Entry 1K73 (X-ray diffraction, 3.01 A resolution); this record covers chains A and C of the 30 polymer chains in the assembly.

[Chain A]
Molecule: 23S RRNA
Organism: Haloarcula marismortui
Sequence (2922 nucleotides; each row starts with the number of its first residue):
     2 UUGGCUACUAUGCCAGCUGGUGGAUUGCUCGGCUCAGGCGCUGAUGAAGG
    52 ACGUGCCAAGCUGCGAUAAGCCAUGGGGAGCCGCACGGAGGCGAAGAACC
   102 AUGGAUUUCCGAAUGAGAAUCUCUCUAACAAUUGCUUCGCGCAAUGAGGA
   152 ACCCCGAGAACUGAAACAUCUCAGUAUCGGGAGGAACAGAAAACGCAAUG
   202 UGAUGUCGUUAGUAACCGCGAGUGAACGCGAUACAGCCCAAACCGAAGCC
   252 CUCACGGGCAAUGUGGUGUCAGGGCUACCUCUCAUCAGCCGACCGUCUCG
   302 ACGAAGUCUCUUGGAACAGAGCGUGAUACAGGGUGACAACCCCGUACUCG
   352 AGACCAGUACGACGUGCGGUAGUGCCAGAGUAGCGGGGGUUGGAUAUCCC
   402 UCGCGAAUAACGCAGGCAUCGACUGCGAAGGCUAAACACAACCUGAGACC
   452 GAUAGUGAACAAGUAGUGUGAACGAACGCUGCAAAGUACCCUCAGAAGGG
   502 AGGCGAAAUAGAGCAUGAAAUCAGUUGGCGAUCGAGCGACAGGGCAUACA
   552 AGGUCCCUCGACGAAUGACCGACGCGCGAGCGUCCAGUAAGACUCACGGG
   602 AAGCCGAUGUUCUGUCGUACGUUUUGAAAAACGAGCCAGGGAGUGUGUCU
   652 GCAUGGCAAGUCUAACCGGAGUAUCCGGGGAGGCACAGGGAAACCGACAU
   702 GGCCGCAGGGCUUUGCCCGAGGGCCGCCGUCUUCAAGGGCGGGGAGCCAU
   752 GUGGACACGACCCGAAUCCGGACGAUCUACGCAUGGACAAGAUGAAGCGU
   802 GCCGAAAGGCACGUGGAAGUCUGUUAGAGUUGGUGUCCUACAAUACCCUC
   852 UCGUGAUCUAUGUGUAGGGGUGAAAGGCCCAUCGAGUCCGGCAACAGCUG
   902 GUUCCAAUCGAAACAUGUCGAAGCAUGACCUCCGCCGAGGUAGUCUGUGA
   952 GGUAGAGCGACCGAUUGGUGUGUCCGCCUCCGAGAGGAGUCGGCACACCU
  1002 GUCAAACUCCAAACUUACAGACGCCGUUUGACGCGGGGAUUCCGGUGCGC
  1052 GGGGUAAGCCUGUGUACCAGGAGGGGAACAACCCAGAGAUAGGUUAAGGU
  1102 CCCCAAGUGUGGAUUAAGUGUAAUCCUCUGAAGGUGGUCUCGAGCCCUAG
  1152 ACAGCCGGGAGGUGAGCUUAGAAGCAGCUACCCUCUAAGAAAAGCGUAAC
  1202 AGCUUACCGGCCGAGGUUUGAGGCGCCCAAAAUGAUCGGGACUCAAAUCC
  1252 ACCACCGAGACCUGUCCGUACCACUCAUACUGGUAAUCGAGUAGAUUGGC
  1302 GCUCUAAUUGGAUGGAAGUAGGGGUGAAAACUCCUAUGGACCGAUUAGUG
  1352 ACGAAAAUCCUGGCCAUAGUAGCAGCGAUAGUCGGGUGAGAACCCCGACG
  1402 GCCUAAUGGAUAAGGGUUCCUCAGCACUGCUGAUCAGCUGAGGGUUAGCC
  1452 GGUCCUAAGUCAUACCGCAACUCGACUAUGACGAAAUGGGAAACGGGUUA
  1502 AUAUUCCCGUGCCACUAUGCAGUGAAAGUUGACGCCCUGGGGUCGAUCAC
  1552 GCUGGGCAUUCGCCCAGUCGAACCGUCCAACUCCGUGGAAGCCGUAAUGG
  1602 CAGGAAGCGGACGAACGGCGGCAUAGGGAAACGUGAUUCAACCUGGGGCC
  1652 CAUGAAAAGACGAGCAUAGUGUCCGUACCGAGAACCGACACAGGUGUCCA
  1702 UGGCGGCGAAAGCCAAGGCCUGUCGGGAGCAACCAACGUUAGGGAAUUCG
  1752 GCAAGUUAGUCCCGUACCUUCGGAAGAAGGGAUGCCUGCUCCGGAACGGA
  1802 GCAGGUCGCAGUGACUCGGAAGCUCGGACUGUCUAGUAACAACAUAGGUG
  1852 ACCGCAAAUCCGCAAGGACUCGUACGGUCACUGAAUCCUGCCCAGUGCAG
  1902 GUAUCUGAACACCUCGUACAAGAGGACGAAGGACCUGUCAACGGCGGGGG
  1952 UAACUAUGACCCUCUUAAGGUAGCGUAGUACCUUGCCGCAUCAGUAGCGG
  2002 CUUGCAUGAAUGGAUUAACCAGAGCUUCACUGUCCCAACGUUGGGCCCGG
  2052 UGAACUGUACAUUCCAGUGCGGAGUCUGGAGACACCCAGGGGGAAGCGAA
  2102 GACCCUAUGGAGCUUUACUGCAGGCUGUCGCUGAGACGUGGUCGCCGAUG
  2152 UGCAGCAUAGGUAGGAGACACUACACAGGUACCCGCGCUAGCGGGCCACC
  2202 GAGUCAACAGUGAAAUACUACCCGUCGGUGACUGCGACUCUCACUCCGGG
  2252 AGGAGGACACCGAUAGCCGGGCAGUUUGACUGGGGCGGUACGCGCUCGAA
  2302 AAGAUAUCGAGCGCGCCCUAUGGCUAUCUCAGCCGGGACAGAGACCCGGC
  2352 GAAGAGUGCAAGAGCAAAAGAUAGCUUGACAGUGUUCUUCCCAACGAGGA
  2402 ACGCUGACGCGAAAGCGUGGUCUAGCGAACCAAUUAGCCUGCUUGAUGCG
  2452 GGCAAUUGAUGACAGAAAAGCUACCCUAGGGAUAACAGAGUCGUCACUCG
  2502 CAAGAGCACAUAUCGACCGAGUGGCUUGCUACCUCGAUGUCGGUUCCCUC
  2552 CAUCCUGCCCGUGCAGAAGCGGGCAAGGGUGAGGUUGUUCGCCUAUUAAA
  2602 GGAGGUCGUGAGCUGGGUUUAGACCGUCGUGAGACAGGUCGGCUGCUAUC
  2652 UACUGGGUGUGUAAUGGUGUCUGACAAGAACGACCGUAUAGUACGAGAGG
  2702 AACUACGGUUGGUGGCCACUGGUGUACCGGUUGUUCGAGAGAGCACGUGC
  2752 CGGGUAGCCACGCCACACGGGGUAAGAGCUGAACGCAUCUAAGCUCGAAA
  2802 CCCACUUGGAAAAGAGACACCGCCGAGGUCCCGCGUACAAGACGCGGUCG
  2852 AUAGACUCGGGGUGUGCGCGUCGAGGUAACGAGACGUUAAGCCCACGAGC
  2902 ACUAACAGACCAAAGCCAUCAU
Disordered / not traced: 2-9, 126-127, 715, 971-998, 1560, 1952-1963, 2137-2236, 2339-2343, 2665-2666, 2915-2923
Sequence notes: conflict C560 (U3155 in 3377779)
Ion coordination: Mg2+ site 1 near G28 (its only coordinating residue here); Na+ site 1: C40, G41, C443; Na+ site 2: G56, A59, G61; Na+ site 3 near U108 (its only coordinating residue here); Mg2+ site 2 near U115 (its only coordinating residue here); Na+ site 4: C141, G142; Na+ site 5 near U146 (its only coordinating residue here); Mg2+ site 3: C162, U2276; K+ site 1: C162, U163, U172; Mg2+ site 4: A165, A167, C168; Na+ site 6: A165, A166, A167; Mg2+ site 5: A166, G219; 64 more Na+ sites not listed; 97 more Mg2+ sites not listed; 1 more K+ sites not listed
Small-molecule neighbours: anisomycin (ANM): G2102, G2482, A2486, C2487, A2488, U2535, A2538, U2539, G2540, U2541, U2620

[Chain C]
Molecule: Ribosomal protein L2
Organism: Haloarcula marismortui
Reference sequence: P20276 (RL2_HALMA); residues 1-239 here = UniProt positions 1-239
Amino-acid sequence (239 residues; each row starts with the number of its first residue):
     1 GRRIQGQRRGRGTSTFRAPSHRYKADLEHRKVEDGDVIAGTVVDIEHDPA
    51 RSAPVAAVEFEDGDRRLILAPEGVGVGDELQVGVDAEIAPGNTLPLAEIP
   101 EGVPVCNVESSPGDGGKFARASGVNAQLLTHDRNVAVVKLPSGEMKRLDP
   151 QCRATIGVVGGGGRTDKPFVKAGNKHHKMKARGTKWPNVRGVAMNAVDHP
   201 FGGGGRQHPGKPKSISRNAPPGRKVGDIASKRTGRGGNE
Disordered / not traced: 238-239
Ion coordination: Mg2+ site 1: Asp-26 (shared with C1872(A), G1873(A) of chain A); Mg2+ site 2: Asn-188 (shared with A1845(A), U1846(A), G1884(A) of chain A); Na+: Phe-201, Gly-203, His-208; Mg2+ site 3: Gln-207 (shared with U1883(A), U2012(A) of chain A)

[Chain A / chain C interface]
Residue-residue contacts (256):
  C781(A) with Thr-15(C), hydrogen bond to the sugar
  G782(A) with Ser-14(C), hydrogen bond to the sugar; Thr-15(C), hydrogen bond to the sugar
  C783(A) with Ser-14(C), sugar contact; His-21(C), hydrogen bond to the phosphate; Arg-22(C), phosphate contact; Lys-180(C), phosphate contact
  A784(A) with His-21(C), salt bridge to the phosphate; Arg-22(C), salt bridge to the phosphate
  G820(A) with Lys-171(C), salt bridge to the phosphate; Ala-172(C), hydrogen bond to the base; Gly-173(C), hydrogen bond to the base
  A857(A) with Ala-172(C), base contact; Gly-173(C), phosphate contact; His-176(C), sugar contact; His-177(C), salt bridge to the phosphate; Trp-186(C), base contact
  U866(A) with Arg-11(C), hydrogen bond to the sugar; Thr-13(C), sugar contact
  A867(A) with Arg-11(C), salt bridge to the phosphate
  G870(A) with Arg-3(C), salt bridge to the phosphate
  G871(A) with Arg-2(C), hydrogen bond to the base; Arg-3(C), salt bridge to the phosphate; Arg-8(C), salt bridge to the phosphate; Arg-11(C), hydrogen bond to the phosphate
  U872(A) with Arg-2(C), hydrogen bond to the base; Arg-8(C), hydrogen bond to the base; Thr-13(C), hydrogen bond to the phosphate; Phe-16(C), phosphate contact
  G873(A) with Arg-2(C), base contact; Arg-8(C), hydrogen bond to the base; Thr-15(C), phosphate contact; Lys-185(C), salt bridge to the phosphate; Asp-198(C), hydrogen bond to the base
  A874(A) with Lys-185(C), salt bridge to the phosphate; Pro-187(C), sugar contact; Val-189(C), sugar contact
  A875(A) with Val-189(C), sugar contact; Ala-193(C), hydrogen bond to the sugar; Met-194(C), base contact; Asp-198(C), base contact
  G877(A) with Asn-195(C), hydrogen bond to the sugar; Val-197(C), base contact
  G878(A) with Arg-2(C), hydrogen bond to the base
  C879(A) with Arg-2(C), base contact
  A886(A) with Gly-1(C), hydrogen bond to the base; Arg-2(C), base contact
  G1460(A) with Arg-17(C), salt bridge to the phosphate
  C1652(A) with Ser-52(C), hydrogen bond to the phosphate; Arg-164(C), hydrogen bond to the base; Thr-165(C), base contact; Lys-167(C), hydrogen bond to the base; Phe-169(C), stacking on the base; Lys-178(C), hydrogen bond to the base
  A1653(A) with His-47(C), salt bridge to the phosphate; Ser-52(C), hydrogen bond to the phosphate; His-177(C), stacking on the base; Lys-178(C), sugar contact
  U1654(A) with Lys-24(C), sugar contact; His-47(C), stacking on the base; Pro-49(C), phosphate contact
  C1844(A) with Arg-190(C), salt bridge to the phosphate; Gln-207(C), hydrogen bond to the phosphate
  A1845(A) with Pro-187(C), phosphate contact; Asn-188(C), phosphate contact; Val-189(C), phosphate contact; Arg-190(C), salt bridge to the phosphate
  U1846(A) with Ala-172(C), hydrogen bond to the sugar; Trp-186(C), sugar contact; Pro-187(C), phosphate contact; Asn-188(C), hydrogen bond to the phosphate
  A1847(A) with Phe-169(C), hydrogen bond to the phosphate; Val-170(C), hydrogen bond to the sugar; Lys-175(C), salt bridge to the phosphate; Trp-186(C), hydrogen bond to the phosphate
  G1848(A) with Pro-168(C), phosphate contact; Phe-169(C), hydrogen bond to the phosphate
  U1850(A) with Arg-235(C), hydrogen bond to the phosphate
  G1851(A) with Asp-227(C), hydrogen bond to the base; Thr-233(C), sugar contact; Gly-234(C), sugar contact; Arg-235(C), salt bridge to the phosphate
  A1852(A) with Asp-227(C), sugar contact; Ile-228(C), hydrogen bond to the sugar; Ser-230(C), phosphate contact; Lys-231(C), phosphate contact; Arg-232(C), sugar contact
  C1853(A) with Arg-217(C), hydrogen bond to the sugar; Ile-228(C), sugar contact; Ala-229(C), sugar contact; Lys-231(C), salt bridge to the phosphate
  C1854(A) with Lys-231(C), salt bridge to the phosphate
  G1855(A) with Phe-118(C), base contact; Leu-140(C), base contact; Pro-141(C), base contact; Ser-142(C), hydrogen bond to the base; Glu-144(C), hydrogen bond to the sugar; Lys-146(C), hydrogen bond to the phosphate
  C1856(A) with Lys-117(C), sugar contact; Lys-146(C), salt bridge to the phosphate
  A1857(A) with Ser-110(C), hydrogen bond to the phosphate; Lys-117(C), phosphate contact
  A1859(A) with Arg-217(C), hydrogen bond to the phosphate
  U1860(A) with Arg-9(C), hydrogen bond to the base; Arg-217(C), salt bridge to the phosphate; Lys-224(C), salt bridge to the phosphate; Ile-228(C), sugar contact
  C1861(A) with Gly-6(C), hydrogen bond to the sugar; Gln-7(C), hydrogen bond to the sugar; Gly-10(C), hydrogen bond to the sugar; Pro-221(C), phosphate contact; Lys-224(C), salt bridge to the phosphate
  C1862(A) with Arg-3(C), hydrogen bond to the phosphate; Gln-7(C), hydrogen bond to the phosphate; Gly-10(C), sugar contact; Arg-11(C), sugar contact; Pro-221(C), phosphate contact
  G1863(A) with Arg-3(C), salt bridge to the phosphate
  G1868(A) with Gly-10(C), hydrogen bond to the base
  A1869(A) with Arg-9(C), base contact; Gly-10(C), sugar contact; Gly-12(C), sugar contact; Arg-17(C), phosphate contact
  C1870(A) with Arg-9(C), hydrogen bond to the sugar; Phe-16(C), sugar contact; Arg-17(C), phosphate contact; Ala-18(C), hydrogen bond to the phosphate; Gly-183(C), phosphate contact
  U1871(A) with Ala-18(C), phosphate contact; Gly-183(C), hydrogen bond to the phosphate
  C1872(A) with Ser-20(C), hydrogen bond to the phosphate; Tyr-23(C), base contact; Lys-24(C), base contact; Ala-25(C), hydrogen bond to the base; Asp-26(C), hydrogen bond to the base; Ala-50(C), sugar contact
  G1873(A) with Asp-26(C), phosphate contact; Leu-27(C), phosphate contact; Arg-51(C), phosphate contact; Arg-120(C), salt bridge to the phosphate
  U1874(A) with Arg-51(C), salt bridge to the phosphate; Lys-117(C), hydrogen bond to the sugar; Phe-118(C), sugar contact; Ala-119(C), hydrogen bond to the sugar; Arg-120(C), salt bridge to the phosphate; Ala-121(C), phosphate contact
  A1875(A) with Ala-119(C), hydrogen bond to the phosphate; Arg-120(C), hydrogen bond to the phosphate; Ala-121(C), hydrogen bond to the phosphate; Val-124(C), phosphate contact; Pro-141(C), sugar contact; Ser-142(C), hydrogen bond to the sugar
  C1876(A) with Ala-121(C), sugar contact; Ser-122(C), hydrogen bond to the sugar; Gly-123(C), hydrogen bond to the base; Val-124(C), base contact; Pro-141(C), phosphate contact; Gly-162(C), base contact; Gly-163(C), hydrogen bond to the base; Arg-164(C), hydrogen bond to the phosphate; Thr-165(C), hydrogen bond to the sugar
  G1877(A) with Arg-164(C), salt bridge to the phosphate; Lys-178(C), salt bridge to the phosphate
  G1878(A) with Arg-182(C), salt bridge to the phosphate
  U1879(A) with Arg-9(C), hydrogen bond to the phosphate; Gly-183(C), phosphate contact; Thr-184(C), hydrogen bond to the phosphate
  C1880(A) with Gly-6(C), phosphate contact; Arg-9(C), salt bridge to the phosphate; Val-225(C), sugar contact; Gly-226(C), hydrogen bond to the sugar
  A1881(A) with His-199(C), salt bridge to the phosphate; Phe-201(C), phosphate contact; Lys-213(C), sugar contact; Val-225(C), phosphate contact; Gly-226(C), sugar contact
  C1882(A) with Arg-190(C), phosphate contact; Gly-191(C), hydrogen bond to the phosphate; Val-192(C), hydrogen bond to the phosphate; Phe-201(C), phosphate contact; Lys-213(C), sugar contact
  U1883(A) with Arg-190(C), salt bridge to the phosphate
  G1884(A) with Arg-190(C), base contact
  G1898(A) with Pro-212(C), sugar contact; Ser-214(C), hydrogen bond to the sugar
  C1899(A) with Ser-214(C), sugar contact; Ile-215(C), sugar contact; Ser-216(C), sugar contact; Ala-229(C), sugar contact; Ser-230(C), hydrogen bond to the sugar
  A1900(A) with Ser-216(C), phosphate contact; Arg-217(C), hydrogen bond to the phosphate; Ala-229(C), sugar contact; Ser-230(C), sugar contact; Lys-231(C), sugar contact
  G1938(A) with Lys-231(C), hydrogen bond to the base
  U1939(A) with Arg-232(C), hydrogen bond to the phosphate; Thr-233(C), hydrogen bond to the sugar; Gly-236(C), phosphate contact; Gly-237(C), phosphate contact
  C1940(A) with Thr-233(C), sugar contact; Gly-234(C), sugar contact; Gly-236(C), hydrogen bond to the phosphate
  A1941(A) with Gly-234(C), sugar contact; Arg-235(C), base contact; Gly-236(C), phosphate contact
  A1942(A) with Pro-212(C), base contact; Lys-213(C), salt bridge to the phosphate; Asp-227(C), sugar contact; Thr-233(C), hydrogen bond to the sugar; Gly-234(C), hydrogen bond to the phosphate
  C1943(A) with Pro-209(C), phosphate contact; Gly-210(C), sugar contact; Lys-211(C), sugar contact; Pro-212(C), sugar contact
  G1944(A) with His-208(C), salt bridge to the phosphate; Pro-209(C), phosphate contact
  U2012(A) with Gln-207(C), hydrogen bond to the sugar
  C2114(A) with Gly-1(C), hydrogen bond to the phosphate; Ala-196(C), sugar contact; Val-197(C), phosphate contact
  U2115(A) with Ala-196(C), phosphate contact
  U2116(A) with Lys-211(C), salt bridge to the phosphate
  A2123(A) with Pro-220(C), base contact
  G2124(A) with Asn-218(C), hydrogen bond to the base; Pro-221(C), sugar contact
  G2125(A) with Asn-218(C), hydrogen bond to the sugar
  C2126(A) with Asn-218(C), sugar contact
  C2248(A) with Ser-111(C), hydrogen bond to the sugar; Pro-112(C), hydrogen bond to the sugar
  G2249(A) with Gly-113(C), sugar contact
  G2250(A) with Lys-31(C), salt bridge to the phosphate; Glu-33(C), base contact
  G2254(A) with Asp-149(C), sugar contact
  A2255(A) with Asp-149(C), sugar contact
  G2270(A) with Arg-223(C), hydrogen bond to the phosphate
  G2271(A) with Arg-223(C), salt bridge to the phosphate
  G2272(A) with Pro-220(C), base contact; Pro-221(C), sugar contact; Gly-222(C), sugar contact; Arg-223(C), salt bridge to the phosphate
  C2273(A) with Gly-1(C), hydrogen bond to the phosphate
  C2625(A) with Gly-205(C), phosphate contact; Gln-207(C), phosphate contact
  C2626(A) with Arg-206(C), phosphate contact
  C2629(A) with Arg-206(C), base contact
  G2630(A) with Arg-206(C), hydrogen bond to the base; His-208(C), base contact
  U2631(A) with Gly-210(C), sugar contact
  G2632(A) with His-208(C), phosphate contact; Gly-210(C), sugar contact
  A2633(A) with Gly-203(C), phosphate contact; Gly-204(C), hydrogen bond to the phosphate
  G2634(A) with Gly-203(C), phosphate contact; Gly-204(C), hydrogen bond to the phosphate; Gly-205(C), hydrogen bond to the base
Also at the interface, not in a pair above, chain A (102 interface residues in all): U858, G865, A876, A1459, C1651, G1655, A1843, U2117, A2274, U2628
Also at the interface, not in a pair above, chain C (125 interface residues in all): Gln-5, Val-32, Asp-114, Gly-161, Ala-181, Pro-200, Gly-202

[Overview]
Chain A and chain C form an interface of 102 and 125 residues respectively, with 89 hydrogen bonds, 38 salt
bridges and 3 aromatic stacking contacts. Polar contacts include G820(A)/Ala-172(C), G820(A)/Gly-173(C) and
G871(A)/Arg-2(C). Ligands of chain A: anisomycin.
Here chain A is 23S RRNA and chain C is Ribosomal protein L2, both from Haloarcula marismortui. Entry 1K73
(Co-crystal Structure of Anisomycin Bound to the 50S Ribosomal Subunit) was determined by X-ray diffraction
(same publication as 1KC8, 1N8R and 1NJI).
